3QLI - chains A and B; structure by X-ray diffraction, 1.90 A resolution.

Chain A (and B):
Molecule: Coenzyme A transferase
Organism: Yersinia pestis
Notes: chain B of this document is another copy of the same molecule, construct and numbering; everything in this record applies to it too
Reference sequence: Q9ZC36 (Q9ZC36_YERPE); residue numbers follow UniProt; this construct covers 1-440
Sequence (455 residues; numbered -14 to 440; the number before each row is that of its first residue; numbers below 1 keep their minus sign (His-14 is residue -14)):
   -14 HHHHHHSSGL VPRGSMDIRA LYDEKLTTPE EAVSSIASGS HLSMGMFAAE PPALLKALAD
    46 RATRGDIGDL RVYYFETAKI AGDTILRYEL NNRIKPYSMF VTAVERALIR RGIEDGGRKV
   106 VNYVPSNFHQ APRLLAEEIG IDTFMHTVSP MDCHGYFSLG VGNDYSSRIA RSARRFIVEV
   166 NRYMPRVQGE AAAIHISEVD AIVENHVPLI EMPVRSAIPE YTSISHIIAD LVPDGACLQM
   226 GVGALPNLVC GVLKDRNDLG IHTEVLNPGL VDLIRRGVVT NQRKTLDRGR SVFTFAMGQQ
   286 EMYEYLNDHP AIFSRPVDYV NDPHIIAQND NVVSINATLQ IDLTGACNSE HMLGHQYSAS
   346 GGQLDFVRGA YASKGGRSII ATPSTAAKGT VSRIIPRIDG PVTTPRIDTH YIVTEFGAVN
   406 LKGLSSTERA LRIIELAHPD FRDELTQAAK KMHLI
Unresolved in the structure: -14 to 0
Sequence notes: expression tag (-14 to 0)
What the authors report for this chain:
  - catalytic residues: Glu249 (by similarity / conservation)
  - binding site for acetate ion: Glu249
  - conformationally variable residues (loop rearrangement): Gly226 to Gly228
  - self-association interface (contacts with another copy of this molecule); pairs are residue here / residue on that copy: His309-His309 (pi stacking), Glu99, Asp137, Asp137, His139, Tyr141, Gln173, Gln173, Gly174, Arg275, Tyr290, Tyr290, Asp293, His294, Asp307, Gly347, Asp384, His438
  - self-association interface (contacts with another copy of this molecule); pairs are residue here / residue on that copy: His139-His294 (pi stacking), Ala178 (from molecular simulation)
  - contacts within the chain: Arg171-Asp293 (salt bridge), Met197-Val227, Val227-Met282, Val227-Asn252, Val227-Val250 (from molecular simulation)
  - conformationally variable residues (side-chain flip): Phe85 (from molecular simulation)
  - specificity-determining residues: Met31 (proposed by the authors, not directly observed)

Interface between chain A and chain B:
Contacting residue pairs (75):
  Arg56(A) - Glu413(B)  salt bridge
  Tyr82(A) - Ser410(B)
  Ile98(A) - His438(B)
  Gly102(A) - His438(B)
  Lys104(A) - Ser411(B)  hydrogen bond
  Lys104(A) - Thr412(B)
  Lys104(A) - His438(B)
  Lys104(A) - Leu439(B)
  Lys104(A) - Ile440(B)
  Asn107(A) - Ser410(B)  hydrogen bond
  Asn107(A) - Ser411(B)
  Asn107(A) - Thr412(B)  hydrogen bond
  Tyr108(A) - Arg391(B)
  Tyr108(A) - Ser410(B)
  Tyr108(A) - Ser411(B)  hydrogen bond (backbone-backbone)
  Val109(A) - Gly408(B)
  Val109(A) - Leu409(B)
  Pro110(A) - Arg391(B)
  Pro110(A) - Leu409(B)
  Pro110(A) - Arg414(B)
  Ser111(A) - Ile392(B)
  Asn112(A) - Ile392(B)  hydrogen bond (side chain-backbone)
  Asn112(A) - Asp393(B)  hydrogen bond
  Gln115(A) - Tyr356(B)
  Gln115(A) - Lys407(B)  hydrogen bond
  Arg118(A) - Tyr356(B)  hydrogen bond (side chain-backbone)
  Leu119(A) - Tyr356(B)
  Leu119(A) - Lys407(B)
  Leu119(A) - Gly408(B)
  Glu123(A) - Tyr356(B)  hydrogen bond
  Glu123(A) - Lys407(B)
  Ile124(A) - Gly408(B)
  His309(A) - His309(B)  hydrogen bond
  Gly339(A) - Arg382(B)  hydrogen bond (backbone-side chain)
  Gln341(A) - Arg391(B)  hydrogen bond (backbone-side chain)
  Tyr342(A) - Arg391(B)
  Ala344(A) - Ile392(B)
  Arg353(A) - Arg353(B)
  Tyr356(A) - Gln115(B)
  Tyr356(A) - Arg118(B)  hydrogen bond (backbone-side chain)
  Tyr356(A) - Leu119(B)
  Tyr356(A) - Glu123(B)  hydrogen bond
  Arg382(A) - Gly385(B)
  Arg382(A) - Pro386(B)
  Pro386(A) - Arg382(B)
  Arg391(A) - Tyr108(B)
  Arg391(A) - Pro110(B)
  Arg391(A) - Gln341(B)  hydrogen bond (side chain-backbone)
  Arg391(A) - Tyr342(B)
  Ile392(A) - Ser111(B)
  Ile392(A) - Asn112(B)  hydrogen bond (backbone-side chain)
  Ile392(A) - Ala344(B)
  Asp393(A) - Asn112(B)  hydrogen bond
  Asn405(A) - Glu123(B)
  Lys407(A) - Gln115(B)  hydrogen bond
  Lys407(A) - Leu119(B)
  Lys407(A) - Glu123(B)
  Gly408(A) - Val109(B)
  Gly408(A) - Leu119(B)
  Gly408(A) - Ile124(B)
  Leu409(A) - Val109(B)
  Leu409(A) - Pro110(B)
  Ser410(A) - Tyr82(B)
  Ser410(A) - Tyr108(B)
  Ser410(A) - Val109(B)
  Ser411(A) - Lys104(B)
  Ser411(A) - Tyr108(B)  hydrogen bond (backbone-backbone)
  Thr412(A) - Lys104(B)  hydrogen bond
  Thr412(A) - Asn107(B)
  Glu413(A) - Arg56(B)  salt bridge
  Arg414(A) - Pro110(B)
  His438(A) - Ile98(B)
  His438(A) - Gly102(B)
  His438(A) - Lys104(B)  hydrogen bond (backbone-side chain)
  Leu439(A) - Lys104(B)  hydrogen bond (backbone-side chain)
Other interface residues (no listed pair), chain A (43 interface residues in all): Pro308, Ser345, Gly385, Ile440
Other interface residues (no listed pair), chain B (45 interface residues in all): Tyr58, Gly339, Ser345, Leu349, Ala357, Asp384

Summary:
43 residues of chain A and 45 residues of chain B are in contact, with 22 hydrogen bonds and 2 salt bridges.
Polar contacts include Arg56(A)-Glu413(B), Lys104(A)-Ser411(B) and Asn107(A)-Ser410(B). From the paper: the
catalytic residue Glu249(A); a binding site for acetate ion at Glu249(A).
Chain A and chain B are both Coenzyme A transferase (Yersinia pestis); the structure, Crystal Structure of
RipA from Yersinia pestis, was determined by X-ray diffraction (same publication as 3QLK and 3S8D).
